PDB entry 3OH9 | X-ray diffraction, 2.80 A resolution | chains A and B of the 3 polymer chains in the assembly

[Chain A]
Molecule: DNA-3-methyladenine glycosylase 2
Organism: Escherichia coli
Notes: EC 3.2.2.21
UniProt: P04395 (3MG2_ECOLI); residue numbers follow UniProt; this construct covers 2-282
Chain sequence (289 residues; row label = number of the first residue in the row; numbers below 1 keep their minus sign (Met-6 is residue -6)):
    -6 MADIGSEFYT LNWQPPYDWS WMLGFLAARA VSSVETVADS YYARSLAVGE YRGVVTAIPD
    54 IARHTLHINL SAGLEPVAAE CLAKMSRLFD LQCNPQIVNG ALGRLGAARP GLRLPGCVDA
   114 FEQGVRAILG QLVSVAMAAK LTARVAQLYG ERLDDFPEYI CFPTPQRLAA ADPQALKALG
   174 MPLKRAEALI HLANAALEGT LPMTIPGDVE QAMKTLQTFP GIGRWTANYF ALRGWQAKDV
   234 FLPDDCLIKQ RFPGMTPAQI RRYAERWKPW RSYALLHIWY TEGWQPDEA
Not modelled in the structure: 282
Sequence notes: expression tag (-6 to 1); engineered mutation Cys239 (Tyr in P04395)
Curated features (UniProtKB/Swiss-Prot):
  - active site: Asp238 (Proton acceptor)
  - site: Trp218 (Determinant for substrate specificity and/or activity)
From the paper describing this entry:
  - binding site for the 11-nt DNA strand (chain B): Thr219
  - catalytic residues: Asp238 (citing earlier work)

[Chain B]
Molecule: 11-nt DNA strand
Sequence (11 nucleotides; numbered 14 to 24; the number before each row is that of its first residue):
    14 GGCATTCATG T

[Interface between chain A and chain B]
Contacting residue pairs (16):
  Leu125(A) - DC20(B)  sugar contact
  Phe212(A) - DT22(B)  phosphate contact
  Pro213(A) - DT22(B)  phosphate contact
  Gly214(A) - DA21(B)  phosphate contact
  Gly214(A) - DT22(B)  hydrogen bond to the phosphate
  Ile215(A) - DT22(B)  phosphate contact
  Gly216(A) - DA21(B)  hydrogen bond to the phosphate
  Arg217(A) - DA21(B)  hydrogen bond to the phosphate
  Trp218(A) - DC20(B)  sugar contact
  Trp218(A) - DA21(B)  hydrogen bond to the phosphate
  Thr219(A) - DC20(B)  phosphate contact
  Thr219(A) - DA21(B)  hydrogen bond to the phosphate
  Asp237(A) - DC20(B)  phosphate contact
  Cys239(A) - DT19(B)  phosphate contact
  Cys239(A) - DC20(B)  hydrogen bond to the phosphate
  Gln243(A) - DT19(B)  hydrogen bond to the phosphate
Also at the interface, not in a pair above, chain A (15 interface residues in all): Gln124, Gln210, Asp238

[In short]
The interface between chain A and chain B involves 15 residues on one side and 4 on the other, with 7 hydrogen
bonds. Among the polar pairs are Gly214(A)-DT22(B), Gly216(A)-DA21(B) and Arg217(A)-DA21(B). The paper reports
the catalytic residue Asp238(A); a binding site for the 11-nt DNA strand (chain B) at Thr219(A).
Chain A is DNA-3-methyladenine glycosylase 2 (Escherichia coli) and chain B is an 11-nt DNA strand; the
structure, AlkA Undamaged DNA Complex: Interrogation of a T:A base pair, was determined by X-ray diffraction,
deposited together with 3OGD and 3OH6.
